Entry 4O7X (X-ray diffraction, 1.78 A resolution); this record covers chain A.

# Chain A
Molecule: RNA demethylase ALKBH5
From: Homo sapiens
Notes: EC 1.14.11.-
UniProt: Q6P6C2 (ALKB5_HUMAN); numbering as in UniProt (aligned over 66-292)
Chain sequence (230 residues; numbered 63 to 292; the number before each row is that of its first residue):
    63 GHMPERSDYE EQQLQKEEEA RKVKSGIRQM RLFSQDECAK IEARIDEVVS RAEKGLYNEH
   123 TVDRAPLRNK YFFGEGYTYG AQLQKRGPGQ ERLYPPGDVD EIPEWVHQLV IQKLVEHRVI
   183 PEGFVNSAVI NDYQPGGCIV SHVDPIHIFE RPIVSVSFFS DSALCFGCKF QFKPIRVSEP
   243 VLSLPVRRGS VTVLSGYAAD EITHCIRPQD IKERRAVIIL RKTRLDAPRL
Disordered / not traced: 63-73, 141-149
Cystine bridges: C230-C267
Sequence notes: expression tag (63-65)
Metal / ion sites: Mn2+: H204, D206, H266
What the authors report for this chain:
  - mutagenesis - R130A, Y141A, Y195A, H204A, R277A/R283A: abolished catalytic activity
  - mutagenesis - K132A, Y139A (less than 2%), H209A/I210A (less than 1%), F232D/Q233D/F234E, R269E/Q271E: decreased catalytic activity
  - mutagenesis - C230S: unchanged catalytic activity on single-stranded nucleic acids
  - mutagenesis - C230S: increased catalytic activity on double-stranded nucleic acids
  - mutagenesis - C230S: increased binding to dsDNA
  - mutagenesis - Q146A/K147D/R148D, Q146A/K147A/R148A: decreased catalytic activity on ssDNA
  - mutagenesis - K231A/K235A, K231E/K235E, R269A/Q271A: unchanged catalytic activity
  - mutagenesis - F232A/F234A: decreased catalytic activity on m6A-containing ssDNA
  - disease-associated variants - E153G: unchanged catalytic activity
  - post-translational modification sites: K132 (citing earlier work)
  - specificity-determining residues: C230

# In short
H204, D206 and H266 coordinate Mn2+. From the paper: R130A, Y141A and Y195A, among others, abolish catalytic
activity; the specificity determinant C230; 18 substitutions were tested in all.
Chain A is RNA demethylase ALKBH5 (Homo sapiens); the structure, Crystal structure of human ALKBH5 in complex
with Mn2+, was determined by X-ray diffraction, deposited together with 4NRM, 4NRO, 4NRP and 4NRQ.
